Entry 1MFC (X-ray diffraction, 2.10 A resolution); this record covers chains L and H.

[Chain L]
Name: IGG1-lambda SE155-4 fab (light chain)
Organism: Mus musculus
Notes: antibody fragment or engineered binder
Amino-acid sequence (215 residues; each row starts with the number of its first residue):
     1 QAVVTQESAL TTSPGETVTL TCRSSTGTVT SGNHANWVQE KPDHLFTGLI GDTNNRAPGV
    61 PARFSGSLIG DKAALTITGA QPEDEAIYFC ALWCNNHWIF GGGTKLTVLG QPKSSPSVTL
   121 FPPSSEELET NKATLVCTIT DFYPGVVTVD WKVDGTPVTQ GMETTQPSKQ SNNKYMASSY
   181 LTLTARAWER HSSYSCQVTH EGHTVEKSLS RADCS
Disordered / not traced: 213-215
Differences from the reference sequence: conflict Thr28 (Ala47 in 387376), Ser31 (Thr50 in 387376), Gly32 (Ser51 in 387376), His34 (Tyr53 in 387376), Asp52 (Gly71 in 387376), Pro82 (Thr101 in 387376), Cys94 (Tyr113 in 387376), Asn95 (Ser114 in 387376), Ile99 (Val118 in 387376)
Cystine bridges: Cys22-Cys90, Cys137-Cys196

[Chain H]
Name: IGG1-lambda SE155-4 fab (heavy chain)
Organism: Mus musculus
Notes: antibody fragment or engineered binder
Amino-acid sequence (219 residues; numbered 251 to 469; the number before each row is that of its first residue):
   251 EVQVQQSGTV LARPGASVKM SCKASGYTFT NYWMHWIKQR PGQGLEWIGA IYPGNSATFY
   311 NHKFRAKTKL TAVTSTITAY MELSSLTNED SAVYYCTRGG HGYYGDYWGQ GASLTVSSAK
   371 TTPPSVYPLA PGSAAQTDSM VTLGCLVKGY FPEPVTVTWN SGSLSSGVHT FPAVLQSDLY
   431 TLSSSVTVPS STWPSETVTC NVAHPASSTK VDKKIVPRC
Disordered / not traced: 384-389, 469
Differences from the reference sequence: conflict Arg468 (Asp240 in 208365)
Cystine bridges: Cys272-Cys346, Cys395-Cys450

[Chain L / chain H interface]
Residue-residue contacts (67; chain L residue first):
  His34(L) - Gly352(H)
  Asn36(L) - Gly352(H)
  Asn36(L) - Tyr353(H)
  Asn36(L) - Tyr354(H)
  Val38(L) - Tyr354(H)
  Val38(L) - Trp358(H)  hydrophobic
  Glu40(L) - Gln289(H)
  His44(L) - Gln289(H)  hydrogen bond
  His44(L) - Val343(H)
  His44(L) - Tyr345(H)  hydrogen bond
  Phe46(L) - Gln289(H)
  Phe46(L) - Leu295(H)  hydrophobic
  Phe46(L) - Tyr345(H)
  Phe46(L) - Trp358(H)  hydrophobic
  Gly48(L) - Gly355(H)
  Gly48(L) - Asp356(H)  hydrogen bond (backbone-backbone)
  Asp52(L) - Gly352(H)  hydrogen bond (backbone-backbone)
  Pro58(L) - Tyr357(H)
  Phe89(L) - Leu295(H)  hydrophobic
  Trp93(L) - Phe309(H)  hydrophobic
  Asn96(L) - Trp297(H)
  Asn96(L) - Phe309(H)
  His97(L) - Trp297(H)
  His97(L) - Tyr310(H)
  His97(L) - Asn311(H)
  His97(L) - His312(H)  hydrogen bond (side chain-backbone)
  Trp98(L) - His285(H)
  Trp98(L) - Trp297(H)
  Trp98(L) - Gly352(H)
  Trp98(L) - Tyr353(H)  hydrophobic
  Trp98(L) - Tyr354(H)
  Phe100(L) - Leu295(H)  hydrophobic
  Phe100(L) - Trp297(H)
  Phe100(L) - Tyr354(H)
  Phe121(L) - Leu379(H)  hydrophobic
  Phe121(L) - Ala380(H)
  Phe121(L) - Thr392(H)
  Pro122(L) - Arg468(H)
  Pro123(L) - Arg468(H)  hydrogen bond (backbone-side chain)
  Ser124(L) - Tyr377(H)
  Ser124(L) - Pro378(H)
  Glu126(L) - Tyr377(H)
  Glu126(L) - Pro378(H)
  Glu126(L) - Lys463(H)  salt bridge
  Glu127(L) - Tyr377(H)
  Glu127(L) - Lys398(H)  salt bridge
  Thr130(L) - Tyr377(H)
  Lys132(L) - Lys398(H)
  Thr134(L) - Lys398(H)
  Thr138(L) - Phe421(H)
  Thr140(L) - His419(H)
  Thr140(L) - Phe421(H)
  Glu163(L) - Gln426(H)
  Thr165(L) - Pro422(H)
  Thr165(L) - Val424(H)
  Ser168(L) - Pro422(H)
  Gln170(L) - His419(H)
  Met176(L) - His419(H)
  Met176(L) - Thr420(H)
  Met176(L) - Phe421(H)  hydrophobic
  Ala177(L) - Phe421(H)
  Ser178(L) - Phe421(H)
  Tyr180(L) - Leu396(H)  hydrophobic
  Tyr180(L) - Val424(H)  hydrophobic
  Tyr180(L) - Leu432(H)
  Tyr180(L) - Ser433(H)  hydrogen bond
  Thr182(L) - Gln426(H)  hydrogen bond
Interface residues without a listed pair, chain L (44 interface residues in all): Thr47, Gly51, Ala57, Ala91, Asn95, Thr119, Val136, Ile139, Gln166
Interface residues without a listed pair, chain H (42 interface residues in all): Ile287, Glu296, His351, Gln360, Leu393, Gly394, Leu425, Thr431

[Summary]
44 residues of chain L and 42 residues of chain H are in contact, with 8 hydrogen bonds and 2 salt bridges.
Among the polar pairs are Glu126(L)-Lys463(H), Glu127(L)-Lys398(H) and His44(L)-Gln289(H).
Here chain L is IGG1-lambda SE155-4 fab (light chain) and chain H is IGG1-lambda SE155-4 fab (heavy chain),
both from Mus musculus. Entry 1MFC (High resolution structures of antibody fab fragment complexed with
cell-surface oligosaccharide of pathogenic salmonella) was determined by X-ray diffraction (same publication
as 1MFB).
